Entry 8J26 (electron microscopy, 3.40 A resolution); this record covers chains C and D of the 5 polymer chains in the assembly.

# Chain C
Name: Spike protein S1
Source organism: Severe acute respiratory syndrome coronavirus 2
Notes: fragment: rbd
UniProt: P0DTC2 (SPIKE_SARS2); numbering as in UniProt (aligned over 319-541)
Chain sequence (253 residues; each row starts with the number of its first residue):
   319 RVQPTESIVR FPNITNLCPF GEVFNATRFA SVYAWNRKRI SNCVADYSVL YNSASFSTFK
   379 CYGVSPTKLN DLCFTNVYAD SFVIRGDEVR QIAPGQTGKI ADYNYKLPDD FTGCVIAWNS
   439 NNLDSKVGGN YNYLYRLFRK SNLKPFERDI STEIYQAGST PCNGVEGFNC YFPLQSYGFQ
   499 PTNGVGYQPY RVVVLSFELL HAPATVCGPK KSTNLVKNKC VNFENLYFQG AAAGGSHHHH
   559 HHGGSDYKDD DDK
Unresolved in the structure: 319-332, 529-571
Sequence notes: expression tag (542-571)
Swiss-Prot annotation at these positions:
  - region: Arg403 to Asp405 (Integrin-binding motif), Asn448 to Phe456 (Immunodominant HLA epitope recognized by the CD8+)
  - glycosylation: Thr323 (O-linked (GalNAc) threonine), Ser325 (O-linked (HexNAc...) serine), Asn331 (N-linked (GlcNAc...) (complex) asparagine), Asn343 (N-linked (GlcNAc...) (complex) asparagine)
  - natural variant: Gly339 (G339D: In strain: Omicron/BA.1, Omicron/BA.2 and 4 more; G339H: In strain: Omicron/BA.2.75, Omicron/XBB.1.5 and 1 more), Arg346 (R346K: In strain: Mu/B.1.621; R346T: In strain: Omicron/BQ.1.1, Omicron/XBB.1.5 and 1 more), Leu368 (L368I: In strain: Omicron/XBB.1.5, Omicron/EG.5.1), Ser371 (S371F: In strain: Omicron/BA.2, Omicron/BA.2.12.1 and 6 more; S371L: In strain: Omicron/BA.1), Ser373 (S373P: In strain: Omicron/BA.1, Omicron/BA.2 and 7 more), Ser375 (S375F: In strain: Omicron/BA.1, Omicron/BA.2 and 7 more), Thr376 (T376A: In strain: Omicron/BA.2, Omicron/BA.2.12.1 and 5 more), Asp405 (D405N: In strain: Omicron/BA.2, Omicron/BA.2.12.1 and 6 more), Arg408 (R408S: In strain: Omicron/BA.2, Omicron/BA.2.12.1 and 6 more), Lys417 (K417N: In strain: Beta/B.1.351, Omicron/BA.1 and 8 more; K417T: In strain: Gamma/P.1), Asn440 (N440K: In strain: Omicron/BA.1, Omicron/BA.2 and 7 more), Lys444 (K444T: In strain: Omicron/BQ.1.1), 16 further natural variant entries in UniProt
  - mutagenesis: Asn331 (N331Q: Reduced viral infectivity), Asn343 (N343Q: Reduced viral infectivity), Leu452 (L452R: Increased resistance to neutralizing antibodies. Decreases HLA binding to NF9 epitope. Increased binding affinity to human ACE2), Tyr453 (Y453F: Decreased HLA binding to NF9 epitope. Increased binding affinity to human ACE2), Ala475 (A475V: Increased resistance to neutralizing antibodies), Val483 (V483A: Increased resistance to neutralizing antibodies), Glu484 (E484D: Increased replication in human TMEM106B overexpressing cells), Phe490 (F490L: Increased resistance to neutralizing antibodies and human covalescent sera neutralization), Gln493 (Q493N: Reduced host ACE2-binding affinity in vitro; Q493Y: Reduced host ACE2-binding affinity in vitro), Asn501 (N501T: Reduced host ACE2-binding affinity in vitro; N501Y: Increased binding affinity to human ACE2), His519 (H519P: Increased resistance to human covalescent sera neutralization)
Disulfides: Cys336-Cys361, Cys379-Cys432, Cys391-Cys525, Cys480-Cys488
Glycans and other covalent adducts: N-acetylglucosamine (NAG) linked to Asn343

# Chain D
Molecule: Am047-6
Sequence (48 nucleotides; each row starts with the number of its first residue):
     3 GGCGGCAAGG GAGCXAGXGX AXGCCCCXGA GXXGGGGAXA XCGCCGCC
Modified positions: 85Y (2'-deoxy-5-{[(naphthalen-2-yl)methyl]carbamoyl}uridine 5'-(dihydrogen phosphate)) at position 17, 85Y (2'-deoxy-5-{[(naphthalen-2-yl)methyl]carbamoyl}uridine 5'-(dihydrogen phosphate)) at position 20, 85Y (2'-deoxy-5-{[(naphthalen-2-yl)methyl]carbamoyl}uridine 5'-(dihydrogen phosphate)) at position 22, 85Y (2'-deoxy-5-{[(naphthalen-2-yl)methyl]carbamoyl}uridine 5'-(dihydrogen phosphate)) at position 24, 85Y (2'-deoxy-5-{[(naphthalen-2-yl)methyl]carbamoyl}uridine 5'-(dihydrogen phosphate)) at position 30, 85Y (2'-deoxy-5-{[(naphthalen-2-yl)methyl]carbamoyl}uridine 5'-(dihydrogen phosphate)) at position 34, 85Y (2'-deoxy-5-{[(naphthalen-2-yl)methyl]carbamoyl}uridine 5'-(dihydrogen phosphate)) at position 35, 85Y (2'-deoxy-5-{[(naphthalen-2-yl)methyl]carbamoyl}uridine 5'-(dihydrogen phosphate)) at position 41, 85Y (2'-deoxy-5-{[(naphthalen-2-yl)methyl]carbamoyl}uridine 5'-(dihydrogen phosphate)) at position 43

# Chain C / chain D interface
Pairs across the interface (25):
  Tyr365(C) - 85Y_35(D)  base contact
  Ser366(C) - DG19(D)  hydrogen bond to the base
  Leu368(C) - 85Y_35(D)  base contact
  Tyr369(C) - 85Y_17(D)  base contact
  Tyr369(C) - 85Y_35(D)  base contact
  Phe374(C) - 85Y_35(D)  base contact
  Ser375(C) - DG33(D)  base contact
  Ser375(C) - 85Y_34(D)  sugar contact
  Ser375(C) - 85Y_35(D)  base contact
  Thr376(C) - DG33(D)  sugar contact
  Thr376(C) - 85Y_35(D)  base contact
  Phe377(C) - 85Y_30(D)  base contact
  Phe377(C) - DG31(D)  base contact
  Phe377(C) - 85Y_35(D)  base contact
  Lys378(C) - DG31(D)  base contact
  Lys378(C) - DG33(D)  base contact
  Pro384(C) - 85Y_30(D)  base contact
  Thr385(C) - 85Y_20(D)  base contact
  Asn388(C) - 85Y_20(D)  base contact
  Gly404(C) - 85Y_34(D)  phosphate contact
  Val407(C) - 85Y_34(D)  phosphate contact
  Arg408(C) - DG33(D)  hydrogen bond to the phosphate
  Arg408(C) - 85Y_34(D)  salt bridge to the phosphate
  Tyr508(C) - 85Y_34(D)  hydrogen bond to the phosphate
  Tyr508(C) - 85Y_35(D)  hydrogen bond to the phosphate
Also at the interface, not in a pair above, chain C (20 interface residues in all): Asn370, Leu387, Ala435, Asn437

# In short
20 residues of chain C face 8 of chain D across their interface, with 4 hydrogen bonds and 1 salt bridge.
Among the polar pairs are Ser366(C)-DG19(D), Arg408(C)-DG33(D) and Tyr508(C)-85Y_34(D). N-acetylglucosamine is
covalently linked to Asn343(C). From UniProt: 11 mutagenesis sites on chain C.
Here chain C is Spike protein S1 (Severe acute respiratory syndrome coronavirus 2) and chain D is Am047-6.
Entry 8J26 (CryoEM structure of SARS CoV-2 RBD and Aptamer complex) was determined by electron microscopy
together with 8J1Q from the same study.
